PDB entry 4G5Z | X-ray diffraction, 1.83 A resolution | chains H and L

[Chain H]
Molecule: canakinumab antibody fragment heavy chain
Notes: antibody fragment or engineered binder
Sequence (218 residues; each row starts with the number of its first residue):
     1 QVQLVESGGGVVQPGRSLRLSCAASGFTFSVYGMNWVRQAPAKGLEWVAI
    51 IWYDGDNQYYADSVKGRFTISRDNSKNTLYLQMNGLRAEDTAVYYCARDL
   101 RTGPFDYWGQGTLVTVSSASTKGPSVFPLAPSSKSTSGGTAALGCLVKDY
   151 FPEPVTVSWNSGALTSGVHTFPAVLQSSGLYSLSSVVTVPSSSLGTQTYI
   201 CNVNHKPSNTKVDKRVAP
Disulfide bonds: Cys22-Cys96, Cys145-Cys201

[Chain L]
Molecule: canakinumab antibody fragment light chain
Notes: antibody fragment or engineered binder
Sequence (212 residues; row label = number of the first residue in the row):
     1 EIVLTQSPDFQSVTPKEKVTITCRASQSIGSSLHWYQQKPDQSPKLLIKY
    51 ASQSFSGVPSRFSGSGSGTDFTLTINSLEAEDAAAYYCHQSSSLPFTFGP
   101 GTKVDIKRTVAAPSVFIFPPSDEQLKSGTASVVCLLNNFYPREAKVQWKV
   151 DNALQSGNSQESVTEQDSKDSTYSLSSTLTLSKADYEKHKVYACEVTHQG
   201 LSSPVTKSFNRG
Disulfide bonds: Cys23-Cys88, Cys134-Cys194

[How chain H and chain L interact]
Contacting residue pairs (79; chain H residue first):
  Val37(H) - Phe98(L)  hydrophobic
  Gln39(H) - Gln38(L)  hydrogen bond
  Gln39(H) - Tyr87(L)  hydrogen bond
  Gly44(H) - Tyr87(L)
  Leu45(H) - Gln38(L)
  Leu45(H) - Pro44(L)  hydrophobic
  Leu45(H) - Tyr87(L)
  Leu45(H) - Phe98(L)
  Trp47(H) - Pro95(L)  hydrophobic
  Trp47(H) - Phe96(L)
  Trp47(H) - Phe98(L)
  Ile50(H) - Phe96(L)  hydrophobic
  Trp52(H) - Leu94(L)  hydrophobic
  Tyr59(H) - Leu94(L)  hydrophobic
  Tyr59(H) - Pro95(L)
  Tyr95(H) - Gln38(L)  hydrogen bond
  Tyr95(H) - Gln42(L)  hydrogen bond (side chain-backbone)
  Tyr95(H) - Ser43(L)
  Tyr95(H) - Pro44(L)
  Leu100(H) - Tyr50(L)  hydrogen bond (backbone-side chain)
  Thr102(H) - Ser91(L)
  Thr102(H) - Phe96(L)
  Gly103(H) - His34(L)
  Gly103(H) - Tyr50(L)
  Gly103(H) - His89(L)  hydrogen bond (backbone-side chain)
  Gly103(H) - Ser91(L)
  Pro104(H) - His34(L)
  Pro104(H) - Tyr36(L)
  Pro104(H) - Leu46(L)  hydrophobic
  Pro104(H) - Lys49(L)
  Pro104(H) - Tyr50(L)
  Phe105(H) - Tyr36(L)  hydrogen bond (backbone-side chain)
  Phe105(H) - Leu46(L)
  Phe105(H) - His89(L)
  Phe105(H) - Phe98(L)  hydrophobic
  Asp106(H) - Leu46(L)
  Asp106(H) - Phe55(L)
  Tyr107(H) - Phe55(L)
  Trp108(H) - Tyr36(L)
  Trp108(H) - Ser43(L)
  Trp108(H) - Pro44(L)
  Trp108(H) - Phe98(L)  hydrophobic
  Gly109(H) - Ser43(L)  hydrogen bond (backbone-side chain)
  Phe127(H) - Ser121(L)
  Phe127(H) - Gln124(L)
  Pro128(H) - Ser121(L)
  Pro128(H) - Glu123(L)
  Leu129(H) - Phe118(L)
  Leu129(H) - Val133(L)  hydrophobic
  Ala130(H) - Phe118(L)
  Lys134(H) - Phe116(L)
  Lys134(H) - Phe209(L)
  Ser135(H) - Phe116(L)
  Ser137(H) - Phe116(L)
  Ala142(H) - Phe116(L)  hydrophobic
  Ala142(H) - Phe118(L)
  Leu146(H) - Ser131(L)
  Lys148(H) - Gln124(L)
  Lys148(H) - Ser131(L)
  His169(H) - Asn137(L)
  His169(H) - Asn138(L)  hydrogen bond
  His169(H) - Asp167(L)
  His169(H) - Ser174(L)  hydrogen bond
  Phe171(H) - Leu135(L)  hydrophobic
  Phe171(H) - Ser162(L)
  Phe171(H) - Thr164(L)
  Phe171(H) - Ser174(L)
  Phe171(H) - Leu175(L)
  Phe171(H) - Ser176(L)
  Pro172(H) - Ser162(L)  hydrogen bond (backbone-side chain)
  Pro172(H) - Val163(L)
  Val174(H) - Gln160(L)
  Val174(H) - Glu161(L)
  Val174(H) - Ser162(L)
  Leu175(H) - Gln160(L)  hydrogen bond (backbone-side chain)
  Gln176(H) - Gln160(L)
  Val186(H) - Leu135(L)  hydrophobic
  Thr188(H) - Asn137(L)
  Lys214(H) - Glu123(L)  salt bridge
Also at the interface, not in a pair above, chain H (47 interface residues in all): Lys43, Glu46, Tyr60, Ala61, Arg101, Gln110, Thr136, Leu143, Thr170, Ser184
Also at the interface, not in a pair above, chain L (38 interface residues in all): Thr129

[Overview]
47 residues of chain H and 38 residues of chain L are in contact; the contacts include 12 hydrogen bonds and 1
salt bridge. Among the polar pairs are Lys214(H)-Glu123(L), Gln39(H)-Gln38(L) and Gln39(H)-Tyr87(L).
Here chain H is canakinumab antibody fragment heavy chain and chain L is canakinumab antibody fragment light
chain. Entry 4G5Z (Crystal structure of the therapeutical antibody fragment of canakinumab in its unbound
state) was determined by X-ray diffraction together with 4G6J, 4G6K and 4G6M from the same study.
